Entry 6O7X (electron microscopy, 8.70 A resolution (very low resolution: no residue pairs are listed; an interface is given only as per-side residue counts)); this record covers chains n and o of the 31 polymer chains in the assembly.

== Chain n ==
Protein: V-type proton ATPase subunit c
Organism: Saccharomyces cerevisiae (strain ATCC 204508 / S288c)
UniProt: P25515 (VATL1_YEAST); residue numbers follow UniProt; this construct covers 1-160
Sequence (160 residues; numbered 1 to 160; the number before each row is that of its first residue):
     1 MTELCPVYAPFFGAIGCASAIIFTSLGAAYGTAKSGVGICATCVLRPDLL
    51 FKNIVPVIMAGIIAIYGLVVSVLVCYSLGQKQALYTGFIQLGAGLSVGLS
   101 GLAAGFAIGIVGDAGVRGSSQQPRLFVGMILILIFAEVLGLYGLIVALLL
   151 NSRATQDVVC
Unresolved in the structure: 1-2
UniProt features mapped onto this chain:
  - site: Glu137 (Essential for proton translocation)
  - mutagenesis: Glu137 (E137D: Partial inactivation; E137Q/V/K: Inactivation)

== Chain o ==
Protein: V-type proton ATPase subunit c'
Organism: Saccharomyces cerevisiae (strain ATCC 204508 / S288c)
UniProt: P32842 (VATL2_YEAST); residue numbers follow UniProt; this construct covers 1-164
Sequence (164 residues; row label = number of the first residue in the row):
     1 MSTQLASNIYAPLYAPFFGFAGCAAAMVLSCLGAAIGTAKSGIGIAGIGT
    51 FKPELIMKSLIPVVMSGILAIYGLVVAVLIAGNLSPTEDYTLFNGFMHLS
   101 CGLCVGFACLSSGYAIGMVGDVGVRKYMHQPRLFVGIVLILIFSEVLGLY
   151 GMIVALILNTRGSE
Unresolved in the structure: 1-7, 164
UniProt features mapped onto this chain:
  - site: Glu145 (Essential for proton translocation)
  - mutagenesis: Glu145 (E145D: Partial inactivation; E145L/Q: Inactivation)

== How chain n and chain o interact ==
At this resolution (9 A) residue pairs are not listed: 17 residues of chain n and 17 of chain o lie at the interface.

== Overview ==
The chain n/chain o interface involves 17 residues from each chain. From UniProt: one mutagenesis site on
chain n; one mutagenesis site on chain o.
Here chain n is V-type proton ATPase subunit c and chain o is V-type proton ATPase subunit c', both from
Saccharomyces cerevisiae (strain ATCC 204508 / S288c). Entry 6O7X (Saccharomyces cerevisiae V-ATPase Stv1-V1VO
State 3) was determined by electron microscopy, deposited together with 6O7T, 6O7U, 6O7V and 6O7W.
